Entry 5HG9 (X-ray diffraction, 2.15 A resolution); this record covers chain A.

[Chain A]
Protein: Epidermal growth factor receptor
Source organism: Homo sapiens
Notes: EC 2.7.10.1
UniProtKB: P00533 (EGFR_HUMAN); residues 695-1022 here = UniProt positions 695-1022
Chain sequence (329 residues; numbered 694 to 1022; the number before each row is that of its first residue):
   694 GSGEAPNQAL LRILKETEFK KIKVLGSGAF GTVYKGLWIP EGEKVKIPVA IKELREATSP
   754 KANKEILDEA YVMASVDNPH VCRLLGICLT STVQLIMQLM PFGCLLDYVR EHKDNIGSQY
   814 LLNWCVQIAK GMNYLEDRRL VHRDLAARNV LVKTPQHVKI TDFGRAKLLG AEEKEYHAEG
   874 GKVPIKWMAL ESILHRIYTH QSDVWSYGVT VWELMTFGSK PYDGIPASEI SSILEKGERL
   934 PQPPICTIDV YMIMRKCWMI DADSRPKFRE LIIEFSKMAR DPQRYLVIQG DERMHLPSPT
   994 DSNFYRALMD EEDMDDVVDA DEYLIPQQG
Disordered / not traced: 694-701, 749-752, 986-1022
Covalent attachments: compound 63A linked to Cys797
Differences from the reference sequence: expression tag (694); engineered mutation Met790 (Thr in P00533), Arg858 (Leu in P00533), Arg948 (Val in P00533)
Ligand contacts: 63A (1-[(3R,4R)-3-[({2-[(1-methyl-1H-pyrazol-4-yl)amino]-7H-pyrrolo[2,3-d]pyrimidin-4-yl}oxy)methyl]-4-(trifluoromethyl)pyrr olidin-1-yl]propan-1-one): Leu718, Gly719, Ser720, Phe723, Val726, Ala743, Cys775, Met790, Gln791, Leu792, Met793, Pro794, Phe795, Gly796, Leu799, Asp800, Arg841, Leu844, Thr854, Phe856
UniProt features mapped onto this chain:
  - active site: Asp837 (Proton acceptor)
  - binding site (ATP): Leu718 to Val726, Lys745, Asp855
  - site: Tyr1016 (Important for interaction with PIK3C2B)
  - modified residue: Ser695 (Phosphoserine), Lys745 (N6-(2-hydroxyisobutyryl)lysine), Tyr869 (Phosphotyrosine), Ser991 (Phosphoserine), Ser995 (Phosphoserine), Tyr998 (Phosphotyrosine), Tyr1016 (Phosphotyrosine)
  - cross-link (Glycyl lysine isopeptide (Lys-Gly)): Lys716 (interchain with G-Cter in ubiquitin), Lys737 (interchain with G-Cter in ubiquitin), Lys754 (interchain with G-Cter in ubiquitin), Lys757 (interchain with G-Cter in ubiquitin), Lys867 (interchain with G-Cter in ubiquitin), Lys929 (interchain with G-Cter in ubiquitin), Lys960 (interchain with G-Cter in ubiquitin), Lys970 (interchain with G-Cter in ubiquitin)
  - natural variant: Glu709 (E709A: Found in a lung cancer sample; E709G: Found in a lung cancer sample; E709K: Found in a lung cancer sample), Gly719 (G719A: Found in a lung cancer sample; G719C: Found in a lung cancer sample; G719D: Found in a lung cancer sample; G719S: Found in a lung cancer sample), Gly724 (G724S: Found in a lung cancer sample), Glu734 (E734K: Found in a lung cancer sample), Glu746 to Ser752 (sequence variant, change not given here; Found in a lung cancer sample), Glu746 to Thr751 (sequence variant, change not given here; Found in a lung cancer sample), Glu746 to Ala750 (deletion: Found in a lung cancer sample), Glu746 (deletion: Found in a lung cancer sample), Leu747 to Thr751 (deletion: Found in a lung cancer sample), Leu747 to Glu749 (deletion: Found in a lung cancer sample), Leu747 (L747F: Found in a lung cancer sample), Arg748 (R748P: Found in a lung cancer sample), 12 further natural variant entries in UniProt
  - mutagenesis: Pro699 (P699A: Reduced phosphorylation), Asn700 (N700A: Abolishes phosphorylation), Leu704 (L704A: Abolishes phosphorylation), Arg705 (R705A: Abolishes phosphorylation), Ile706 (I706A: Abolishes phosphorylation), Lys745 (K745A/M: Abolishes kinase activity), Asp974 (D974A: Strongly reduced phosphorylation), Arg977 (R977A: Reduced phosphorylation), Glu1005 to Asp1006 (Constitutively activated kinase), Tyr1016 (Y1016F: 50% decrease in interaction with PIK3C2B. 65% decrease in interaction with PIK3C2B; when associated with F-1197. Abolishes interaction with PIK3C2B; when associated with F-1197 and F-1092)

[Summary]
Compound 63A is covalently linked to Cys797. UniProt lists active-site residue Asp837, 11 ATP-binding residues
and 11 mutagenesis sites.
Chain A is Epidermal growth factor receptor (Homo sapiens); the structure, EGFR (L858R, T790M, V948R) in
complex with
1-[(3R,4R)-3-[({2-[(1-methyl-1H-pyrazol-4-yl)amino]-7H-pyrrolo[2,3-d]pyrimidin-4-yl}oxy)methyl]-4-(trifluoromethyl)pyrrolidin-1-yl]prop-2-en-1-one,
was determined by X-ray diffraction (same publication as 5HG5, 5HG8 and 5HG7).
